5H9F - chains G and N of the 14 polymer chains in the assembly; structure by X-ray diffraction, 2.45 A resolution.

Chain G:
Name: CRISPR system Cascade subunit CasC
From: Escherichia coli (strain K12)
Reference sequence: Q46899 (CASC_ECOLI); residue numbers follow UniProt; this construct covers 1-363
Amino-acid sequence (363 residues; row label = number of the first residue in the row):
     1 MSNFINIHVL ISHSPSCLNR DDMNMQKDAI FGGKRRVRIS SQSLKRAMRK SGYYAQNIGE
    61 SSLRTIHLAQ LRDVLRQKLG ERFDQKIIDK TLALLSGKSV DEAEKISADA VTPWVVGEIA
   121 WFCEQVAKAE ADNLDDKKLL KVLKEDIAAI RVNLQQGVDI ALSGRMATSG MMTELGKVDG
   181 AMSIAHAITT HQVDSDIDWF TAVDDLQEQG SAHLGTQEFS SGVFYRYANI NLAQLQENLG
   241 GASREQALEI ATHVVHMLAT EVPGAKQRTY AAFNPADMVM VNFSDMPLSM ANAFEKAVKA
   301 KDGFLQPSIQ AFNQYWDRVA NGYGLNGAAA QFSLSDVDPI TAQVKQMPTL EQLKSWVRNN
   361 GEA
Disordered / not traced: 1, 336-342, 363

Chain N:
Molecule: DNA (50-MER) Target
Sequence (50 nucleotides; row label = number of the first residue in the row):
     1 CTGTTGGCAA GCCAGGATCT GAACAATACC GTCATCGAGC ACTGCACAGA

Interface between chain G and chain N:
Contacting residue pairs (17; chain G residue first):
  Asp109(G) - DA22(N)  sugar contact
  Asp109(G) - DA23(N)  sugar contact
  Ala110(G) - DA22(N)  base contact
  Ala110(G) - DA23(N)  base contact
  Met166(G) - DA23(N)  base contact
  Thr168(G) - DA23(N)  sugar contact
  Thr168(G) - DC24(N)  sugar contact
  Gln209(G) - DC12(N)  hydrogen bond to the base
  Gln209(G) - DC13(N)  hydrogen bond to the base
  Gly210(G) - DC13(N)  hydrogen bond to the base
  Gly210(G) - DA14(N)  base contact
  Ser211(G) - DA14(N)  hydrogen bond to the base
  Ala212(G) - DG15(N)  sugar contact
  His213(G) - DG15(N)  hydrogen bond to the phosphate
  His213(G) - DG16(N)  stacking on the base
  Leu214(G) - DA14(N)  base contact
  Leu214(G) - DG15(N)  hydrogen bond to the sugar
Other interface residues (no listed pair), chain G (13 interface residues in all): Phe200, Gln207, Gly215

Summary:
13 residues of chain G face 8 of chain N across their interface, with 6 hydrogen bonds and 1 aromatic stacking
contact. Polar pairs include Gln209(G)-DC12(N), Gln209(G)-DC13(N) and Gly210(G)-DC13(N).
Here chain G is CRISPR system Cascade subunit CasC (Escherichia coli (strain K12)) and chain N is DNA (50-MER)
Target. Entry 5H9F (Crystal structure of E. coli Cascade bound to a PAM-containing dsDNA target at 2.45
angstrom resolution) was determined by X-ray diffraction, deposited together with 5H9E.
